PDB entry 8QNQ | X-ray diffraction, 2.39 A resolution | chains C and D of the 6 polymer chains in the assembly

Chain C:
Molecule: RES domain-containing protein
Source organism: Pseudomonas aeruginosa PAO1
Reference sequence: Q9I4U4 (Q9I4U4_PSEAE); residues 2-251 here = UniProt positions 2-251
Amino-acid sequence (264 residues; numbered -12 to 251; the number before each row is that of its first residue; numbers below 1 keep their minus sign (Met-12 is residue -12)):
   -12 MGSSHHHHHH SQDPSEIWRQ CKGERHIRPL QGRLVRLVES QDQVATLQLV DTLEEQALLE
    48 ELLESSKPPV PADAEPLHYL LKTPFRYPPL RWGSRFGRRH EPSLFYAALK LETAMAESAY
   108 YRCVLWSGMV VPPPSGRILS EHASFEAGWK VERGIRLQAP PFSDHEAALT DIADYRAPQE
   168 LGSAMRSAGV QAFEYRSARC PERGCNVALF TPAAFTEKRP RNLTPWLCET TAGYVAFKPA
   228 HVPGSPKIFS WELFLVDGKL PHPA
Not modelled in the structure: -12 to 1
Differences from the reference sequence: initiating methionine (-12); expression tag (-11 to 1); engineered mutation Asp29 (Glu in Q9I4U4)
From the paper describing this entry:
  - conformationally variable residues (side-chain flip): Glu26
  - catalytic residues: Arg23, Arg82, Tyr93, Ser184, Asn193 (by similarity / conservation)

Chain D:
Molecule: Antitoxin Xre/MbcA/ParS-like toxin-binding domain-containing protein
Source organism: Pseudomonas aeruginosa PAO1
Reference sequence: Q9I4U5 (Q9I4U5_PSEAE); residues 29-122 here correspond to UniProt positions 2-95 (UniProt number = residue number - 27)
Amino-acid sequence (129 residues; numbered -6 to 122; the number before each row is that of its first residue; numbers below 1 keep their minus sign (Met-6 is residue -6)):
    -6 MADLNWISSA LIKERPSADA VLAKAVLAAR EQLGLTQLEL AGIVGVDRSA ISRWKTQGLR
    54 VDSKTGELAL LLVRVYRALY ALFGGQQEDM RHFLRTPNHH LAGEPLALMG QVQGLVHVLE
   114 YLDAIRGKV
Not modelled in the structure: -6
Differences from the reference sequence: initiating methionine (-6); expression tag (-5 to 28)

How chain C and chain D interact:
Residue-residue contacts - 13 pairs, chain C then chain D:
  Pro188(C) - Ala-5(D)
  Pro188(C) - Asn-2(D)
  Glu189(C) - Ala-5(D)  hydrogen bond (side chain-backbone)
  Gly220(C) - Ile5(D)
  Tyr221(C) - Ile5(D)  hydrophobic
  Ile235(C) - Asn-2(D)
  Ile235(C) - Ser2(D)
  Ile235(C) - Ile5(D)  hydrophobic
  Ser237(C) - Ser1(D)
  Glu239(C) - Ser1(D)
  Leu240(C) - Leu-3(D)  hydrophobic
  Leu240(C) - Asn-2(D)
  Leu240(C) - Ser1(D)

Overview:
8 residues of chain C face 6 of chain D across their interface; the contacts include 1 hydrogen bond. The
hydrogen-bonded pair is Glu189(C)-Ala-5(D). The paper reports catalytic residues Arg23(C), Arg82(C) and
Tyr93(C) among others; conformational variability at Glu26(C).
Chain C is RES domain-containing protein and chain D is Antitoxin Xre/MbcA/ParS-like toxin-binding
domain-containing protein, both from Pseudomonas aeruginosa PAO1; the structure, Structure of the
toxin-antitoxin NatRT complex from Pseudomonas aeruginosa. NatTE29D mutant, was determined by X-ray
diffraction (same publication as 8QNL).
